PDB entry 7Y22 | electron microscopy, 4.00 A resolution | chains A and M of the 8 polymer chains in the assembly

== Chain A ==
Molecule: phage connector protein
Organism: Klebsiella phage Kp7
Sequence (522 residues; row label = number of the first residue in the row):
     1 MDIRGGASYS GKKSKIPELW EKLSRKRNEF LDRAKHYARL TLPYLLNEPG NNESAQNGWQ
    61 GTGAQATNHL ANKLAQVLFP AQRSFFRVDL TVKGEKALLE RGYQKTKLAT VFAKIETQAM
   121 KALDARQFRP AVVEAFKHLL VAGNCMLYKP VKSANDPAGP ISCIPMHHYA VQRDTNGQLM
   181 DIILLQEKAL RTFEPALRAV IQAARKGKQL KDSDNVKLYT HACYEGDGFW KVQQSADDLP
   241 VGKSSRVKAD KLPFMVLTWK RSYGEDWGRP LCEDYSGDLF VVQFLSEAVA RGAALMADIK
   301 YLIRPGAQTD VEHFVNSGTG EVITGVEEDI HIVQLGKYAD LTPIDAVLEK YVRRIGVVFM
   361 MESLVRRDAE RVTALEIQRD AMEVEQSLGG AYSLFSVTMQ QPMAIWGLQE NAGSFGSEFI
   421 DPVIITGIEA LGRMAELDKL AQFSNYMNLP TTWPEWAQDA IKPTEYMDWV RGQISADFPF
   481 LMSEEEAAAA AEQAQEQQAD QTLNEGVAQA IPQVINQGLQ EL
Disordered / not traced: 1-13, 86-105, 202-214, 362-382, 413-434, 484-522

== Chain M ==
Molecule: phage tail tubular protein A
Organism: Klebsiella phage Kp7
Sequence (241 residues; row label = number of the first residue in the row):
     1 MPIQSDTPSI MAESQFNSLS TKLDAVNLCM RAIGRSGVDN LTSGDLDAED ADTMIDIVSQ
    61 RLQYNDGKGW WFNREPRWSF APDSNGEVVL PNNTLQVLQA YTLNTRKIDI TIRAGRLYST
   121 TLHSFDVSPL VGPDGFIWLD LMLMLPFEHM PLNVLQAIAY QAAAEFIVSK DADQTKLQMH
   181 MQMAANLHTG MQVEESKQNR LNMLVHNPTQ RNFGIMAGGP NNTAGFDHSP YDRYPVRPWR
   241 W
Disordered / not traced: 1-3, 219-241

== Chain A / chain M interface ==
Contacting residue pairs (9; chain A residue first):
  W59(A) - F213(M)  hydrophobic
  W59(A) - A217(M)
  A290(A) - F213(M)
  R291(A) - L204(M)
  R291(A) - G214(M)
  A294(A) - F213(M)  hydrophobic
  L295(A) - M203(M)  hydrophobic
  L295(A) - Q210(M)
  D298(A) - T209(M)
Interface residues without a listed pair, chain A (8 interface residues in all): G58, K300
Interface residues without a listed pair, chain M (8 interface residues in all): N207

== Summary ==
Chain A and chain M each contribute 8 residues to their interface.
Here chain A is phage connector protein and chain M is phage tail tubular protein A, both from Klebsiella
phage Kp7. Entry 7Y22 (CryoEM structure of Klebsiella phage Kp7 tail complex applied with C6 symmetry) was
determined by electron microscopy.
